PDB entry 1Z1B | X-ray diffraction, 3.80 A resolution | chains F and A of the 7 polymer chains in the assembly

# Chain F
Molecule: 26-nt DNA strand
Sequence (26 nucleotides; each row starts with the number of its first residue):
     1 ACAGGTCACT ATCAGTCAAA ATACCG
Disordered / not traced: 26

# Chain A
Name: Integrase
Source organism: Enterobacteria phage lambda
UniProt: P03700 (VINT_LAMBD); residues 1-356 here = UniProt positions 1-356
Amino-acid sequence (356 residues; numbered 1 to 356; the number before each row is that of its first residue):
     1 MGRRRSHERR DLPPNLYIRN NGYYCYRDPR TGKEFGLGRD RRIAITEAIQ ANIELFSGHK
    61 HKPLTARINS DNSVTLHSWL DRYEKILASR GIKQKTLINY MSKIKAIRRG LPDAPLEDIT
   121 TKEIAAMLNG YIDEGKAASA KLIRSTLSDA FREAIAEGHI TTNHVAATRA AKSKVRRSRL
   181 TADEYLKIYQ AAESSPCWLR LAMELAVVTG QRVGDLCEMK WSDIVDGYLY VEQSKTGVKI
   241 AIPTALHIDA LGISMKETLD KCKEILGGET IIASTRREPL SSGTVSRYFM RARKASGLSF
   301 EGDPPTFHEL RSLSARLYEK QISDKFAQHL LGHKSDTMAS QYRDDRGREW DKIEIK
Disordered / not traced: 1-7
Sequence notes: engineered mutation Lys174 (Glu in P03700); modified residue (342)
Modified residues: Tyr342 (o-phosphotyrosine; PTR)
Swiss-Prot annotation at these positions:
  - active site: Arg212, Lys235, His308, Arg311, His333, Tyr342 (O-(3'-phospho-DNA)-tyrosine intermediate)
  - mutagenesis: Glu47 (E47A: Complete loss of interaction with the integrase)
Reported in the primary citation:
  - binding site for the 26-nt DNA strand: Asn15, Asn20
  - binding site for the 26-nt DNA strand (chain F): Glu34, Gly36
  - specificity-determining residues: Tyr17, Arg27

# How chain F and chain A interact
Residue-residue contacts (13; chain F residue first):
  DT12(F) - Asn21(A)  sugar contact
  DT12(F) - Arg39(A)  sugar contact
  DC13(F) - Tyr23(A)  sugar contact
  DC13(F) - Arg39(A)  salt bridge to the phosphate
  DA14(F) - Tyr23(A)  hydrogen bond to the phosphate
  DG15(F) - Arg19(A)  base contact
  DG15(F) - Phe35(A)  phosphate contact
  DG15(F) - Gly36(A)  hydrogen bond to the phosphate
  DT16(F) - Arg19(A)  hydrogen bond to the base
  DT16(F) - Lys33(A)  phosphate contact
  DT16(F) - Glu34(A)  hydrogen bond to the phosphate
  DC17(F) - Lys33(A)  salt bridge to the phosphate
  DC17(F) - Glu34(A)  base contact
Also at the interface, not in a pair above, chain A (9 interface residues in all): Asn20

# Overview
6 residues of chain F and 9 residues of chain A are in contact, with 4 hydrogen bonds and 2 salt bridges.
Polar pairs include DT16(F)-Arg19(A), DA14(F)-Tyr23(A) and DG15(F)-Gly36(A). The paper reports a binding site
for the 26-nt DNA strand at Asn15(A) and Asn20(A); a binding site for the 26-nt DNA strand (chain F) at
Glu34(A) and Gly36(A).
Chain F is a 26-nt DNA strand and chain A is Integrase (Enterobacteria phage lambda); the structure, Crystal
structure of a lambda integrase dimer bound to a COC' core site, was determined by X-ray diffraction together
with 1Z19 and 1Z1G from the same study.
